Entry 2YEY (X-ray diffraction, 4.50 A resolution (low resolution: residue-level contacts below are approximate; hydrogen-bond / salt-bridge calls are withheld)); this record covers chains H and I of the 14 polymer chains in the assembly.

Chain H (and I):
Protein: 60 kDa chaperonin
Organism: Escherichia coli
Notes: chain I of this document is another copy of the same molecule, construct and numbering; everything in this record applies to it too
UniProtKB: P0A6F5 (CH60_ECOLI); residue numbers follow UniProt; this construct covers 2-525
Sequence (524 residues; each row starts with the number of its first residue):
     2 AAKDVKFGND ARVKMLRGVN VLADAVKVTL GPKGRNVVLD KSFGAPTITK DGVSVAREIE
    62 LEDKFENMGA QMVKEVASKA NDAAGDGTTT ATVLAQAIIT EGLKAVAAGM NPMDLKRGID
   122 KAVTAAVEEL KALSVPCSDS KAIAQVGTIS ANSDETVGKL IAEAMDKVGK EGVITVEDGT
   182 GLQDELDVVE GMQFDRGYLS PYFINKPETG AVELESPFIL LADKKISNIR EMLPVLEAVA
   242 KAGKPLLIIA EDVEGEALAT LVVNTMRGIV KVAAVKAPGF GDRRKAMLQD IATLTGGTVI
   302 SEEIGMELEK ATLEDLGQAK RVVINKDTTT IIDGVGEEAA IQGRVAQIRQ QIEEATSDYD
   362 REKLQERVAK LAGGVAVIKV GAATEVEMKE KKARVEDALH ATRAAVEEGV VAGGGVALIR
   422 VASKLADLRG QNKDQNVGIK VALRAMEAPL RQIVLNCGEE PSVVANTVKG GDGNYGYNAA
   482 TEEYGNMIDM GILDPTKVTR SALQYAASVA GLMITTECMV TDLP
Construct notes: engineered mutation Lys434 (Glu in P0A6F5)

Interface between chain H and chain I:
Pairs across the interface (72; chain H residue first):
  Val22(H) with Phe8(I)
  Asp25(H) with Phe8(I)
  Ala26(H) with Phe8(I)
  Val29(H) with Glu518(I)
  Lys34(H) with Met114(I); Arg118(I)
  Gly35(H) with Met114(I)
  Arg36(H) with Pro113(I); Thr516(I); Glu518(I)
  Asn37(H) with Leu513(I); Thr516(I); Thr517(I); Glu518(I); Cys519(I)
  Val38(H) with Cys519(I)
  Val39(H) with Met16(I); Met69(I); Met73(I); Thr517(I); Cys519(I); Met520(I); Val521(I)
  Leu40(H) with Met69(I); Val521(I)
  Asp41(H) with Lys65(I); Met69(I); Val521(I); Thr522(I)
  Gly45(H) with Gln72(I)
  Ala46(H) with Gln72(I); Met73(I); Glu76(I)
  Pro47(H) with Met69(I); Gln72(I); Met73(I)
  Ile49(H) with Met73(I); Leu513(I)
  Lys51(H) with Met114(I)
  Glu59(H) with Lys4(I); Val521(I)
  Ile60(H) with Val6(I); Val521(I)
  Glu61(H) with Ala2(I); Ala3(I); Lys4(I)
  Glu63(H) with Leu524(I)
  Gly180(H) with Phe281(I)
  Thr181(H) with Phe281(I); Gly282(I); Asp283(I)
  Gly182(H) with Phe281(I)
  Leu183(H) with Phe281(I); Tyr360(I)
  Ala241(H) with Arg231(I)
  Lys242(H) with Arg231(I)
  Gly244(H) with Asn229(I); Glu232(I)
  Arg268(H) with Glu257(I)
  Gly269(H) with Asn229(I); Glu257(I)
  Val271(H) with Asn229(I)
  Lys272(H) with Ser228(I); Asn229(I)
  Ala384(H) with Phe281(I); Tyr360(I)
  Thr385(H) with Phe281(I); Lys364(I)
  Glu386(H) with Arg197(I)
  Asn457(H) with Asn112(I)
  Cys458(H) with Asn112(I)
  Gly459(H) with Asn112(I)
Interface residues without a listed pair, chain H (43 interface residues in all): Pro33, Val56, Leu62, Glu216, Ile270
Interface residues without a listed pair, chain I (38 interface residues in all): Asp5, Asn68, Lys226

Summary:
Chain H and chain I form an interface of 43 and 38 residues respectively.
Chain H and chain I are both 60 kDa chaperonin (Escherichia coli); the structure, Crystal structure of the
allosteric-defective chaperonin GroEL E434K mutant, was determined by X-ray diffraction together with 2EU1
from the same study.
